7TFH - chains A and K of the 12 polymer chains in the assembly; structure by electron microscopy, 3.09 A resolution.

Chain A:
Name: Replication factor C subunit 1
From: Saccharomyces cerevisiae
UniProtKB: P38630 (RFC1_YEAST); residues 1-861 here = UniProt positions 1-861
Amino-acid sequence (861 residues; each row starts with the number of its first residue):
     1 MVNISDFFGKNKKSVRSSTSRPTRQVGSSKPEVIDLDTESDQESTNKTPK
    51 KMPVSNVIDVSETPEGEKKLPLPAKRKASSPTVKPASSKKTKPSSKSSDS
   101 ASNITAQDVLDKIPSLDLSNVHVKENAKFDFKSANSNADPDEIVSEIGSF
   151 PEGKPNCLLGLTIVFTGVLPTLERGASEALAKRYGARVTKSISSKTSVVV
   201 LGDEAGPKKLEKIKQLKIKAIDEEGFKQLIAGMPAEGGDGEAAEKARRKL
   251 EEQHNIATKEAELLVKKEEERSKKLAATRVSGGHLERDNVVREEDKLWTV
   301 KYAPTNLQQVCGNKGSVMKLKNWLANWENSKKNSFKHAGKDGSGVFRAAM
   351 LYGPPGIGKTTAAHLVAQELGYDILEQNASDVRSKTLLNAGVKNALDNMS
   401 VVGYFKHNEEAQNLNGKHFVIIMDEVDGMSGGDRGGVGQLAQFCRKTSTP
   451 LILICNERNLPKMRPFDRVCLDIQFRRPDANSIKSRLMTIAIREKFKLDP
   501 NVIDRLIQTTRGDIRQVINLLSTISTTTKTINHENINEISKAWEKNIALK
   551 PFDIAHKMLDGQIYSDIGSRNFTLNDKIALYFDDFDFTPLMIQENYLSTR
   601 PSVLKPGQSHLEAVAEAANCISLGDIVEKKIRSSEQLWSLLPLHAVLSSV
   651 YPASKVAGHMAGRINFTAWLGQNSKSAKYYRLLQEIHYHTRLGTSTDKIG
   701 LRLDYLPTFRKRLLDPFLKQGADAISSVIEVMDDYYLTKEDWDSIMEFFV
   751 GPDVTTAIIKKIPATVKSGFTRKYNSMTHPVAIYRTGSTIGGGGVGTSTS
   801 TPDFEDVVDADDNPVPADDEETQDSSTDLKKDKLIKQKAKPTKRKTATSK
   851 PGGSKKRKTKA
Unresolved in the structure: 1-104, 119-149, 282-291, 408-411, 778-861
Ion coordination: Mg2+: Thr360 (together with ATP-gamma-S)
Small-molecule neighbours: ATP-gamma-S (AGS; phosphothiophosphoric acid-adenylate ester): Thr299, Tyr302, Ala303, Pro304, Gln309, Val310, Cys311, Pro355, Gly356, Ile357, Gly358, Lys359, Thr360, Thr361, Asn456, Arg486, Ile514, Arg515
Curated features (UniProtKB/Swiss-Prot):
  - motif (Nuclear localization signal): Lys830 to Leu834, Lys855 to Lys860
  - binding site (ATP): Thr299, Cys311, Gly353 to Thr361, Asn456
  - modified residue: Thr38 (Phosphothreonine), Ser40 (Phosphoserine), Thr63 (Phosphothreonine)
  - mutagenesis: Asp427 (D427H: In cs mutant CDC44-2; causes cell cycle arrest), Gly436 (G436R: In cs mutant CDC44-3/4; causes cell cycle arrest), Gly512 (G512A: In cs mutant CDC44-9; no effect), Asp513 (D513N: In cs mutants CDC44-1/5/8 and CDC44-9; causes cell cycle arrest)
From the paper describing this entry:
  - binding site for Template strand: Ser384, Arg434, Arg632, Gln636
  - binding site for Primer strand: Phe582, Trp638
  - binding site for Primer strand: Lys314, His556, His659, Arg663
  - binding site for Template strand (chain K): Lys190, Lys195, Asn459, Arg476, Arg477, Arg663

Chain K:
Molecule: Template strand
Sequence (40 nucleotides; row label = number of the first residue in the row):
     1 TTTTTTTTTTTATGTACTCGTAGTGTCTGCTTTTTTTTTT
Unresolved in the structure: 1-20, 32-40

Interface between chain A and chain K:
Residue-residue contacts (22):
  Arg187(A) - DG25(K)  salt bridge to the phosphate
  Thr189(A) - DG25(K)  hydrogen bond to the phosphate
  Thr189(A) - DT26(K)  hydrogen bond to the phosphate
  Lys190(A) - DT26(K)  hydrogen bond to the phosphate
  Ser191(A) - DG25(K)  phosphate contact
  Ser193(A) - DT24(K)  hydrogen bond to the phosphate
  Ser193(A) - DG25(K)  phosphate contact
  Ser194(A) - DT24(K)  hydrogen bond to the phosphate
  Lys195(A) - DG23(K)  phosphate contact
  Lys195(A) - DT24(K)  salt bridge to the phosphate
  Pro354(A) - DT28(K)  phosphate contact
  Gln474(A) - DT28(K)  hydrogen bond to the phosphate
  Gln474(A) - DG29(K)  phosphate contact
  Arg476(A) - DC27(K)  phosphate contact
  Arg476(A) - DT28(K)  phosphate contact
  Arg477(A) - DC27(K)  hydrogen bond to the phosphate
  Arg477(A) - DT28(K)  salt bridge to the phosphate
  Phe552(A) - DC30(K)  stacking on the base
  Phe552(A) - DT31(K)  base contact
  Arg663(A) - DC30(K)  base contact
  Ile664(A) - DC30(K)  base contact
  Phe666(A) - DT31(K)  stacking on the base
Other interface residues (no listed pair), chain A (20 interface residues in all): Val188, Ile192, Asn459, Phe475, Phe587

In short:
The interface between chain A and chain K involves 20 residues on one side and 9 on the other; the contacts
include 7 hydrogen bonds, 3 salt bridges and 2 aromatic stacking contacts. Polar pairs include
Thr189(A)-DG25(K), Thr189(A)-DT26(K) and Lys190(A)-DT26(K). The paper reports a binding site for Primer strand
at Phe582(A), Trp638(A) and Lys314(A) among others; a binding site for Template strand (chain K) at Lys190(A),
Lys195(A) and Asn459(A) among others.
Chain A is Replication factor C subunit 1 (Saccharomyces cerevisiae) and chain K is Template strand; the
structure, Atomic model of the S. cerevisiae clamp-clamp loader complex PCNA-RFC bound to two DNA molecules,
one ..., was determined by electron microscopy, deposited together with 7TFI, 7TFJ, 7TFK and 7TFL.
